Entry 3JC8 (electron microscopy); this record covers chains Nb and Pb of the 115 polymer chains in the assembly.

# Chain Nb
Molecule: PilN
Organism: Myxococcus xanthus DK 1622
UniProtKB: Q306N5 (Q306N5_MYXXD); residue numbers follow UniProt; this construct covers 1-225
Chain sequence (225 residues; row label = number of the first residue in the row):
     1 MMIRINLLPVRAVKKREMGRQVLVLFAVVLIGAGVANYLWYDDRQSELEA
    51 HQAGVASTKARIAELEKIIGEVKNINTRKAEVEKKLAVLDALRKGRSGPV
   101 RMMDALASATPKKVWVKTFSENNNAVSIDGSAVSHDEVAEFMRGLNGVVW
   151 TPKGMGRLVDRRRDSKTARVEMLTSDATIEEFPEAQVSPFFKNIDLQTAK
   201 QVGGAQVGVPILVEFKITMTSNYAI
Not modelled in the structure: 224-225

# Chain Pb
Molecule: PilP
Organism: Myxococcus xanthus DK 1622
UniProtKB: Q306N3 (Q306N3_MYXXD); residues 1-172 here = UniProt positions 1-172
Chain sequence (172 residues; numbered 1 to 172; the number before each row is that of its first residue):
     1 MLAACEEPPAPAPPPAKPKAAAAVPVKAAPTETGAQAAPSYSYVYNPVGK
    51 RDPFRSPIDELGPVNANPVAACNEPLCSFDLDQLKLVAVVTGDASPVAMV
   101 EDPAGRGHIVRRNTRMGRQGGKVTQILRDSVTVTEVFSGNGEIIKNPVTL
   151 QLKPDAKQDPAYNMMTGRNYGE
Not modelled in the structure: 1-4, 160-172

# Chain Nb / chain Pb interface
Contacting residue pairs (31):
  Lys-84(Nb) / Ser-40(Pb)
  Ala-87(Nb) / Ser-40(Pb)
  Ala-87(Nb) / Tyr-41(Pb)
  Ala-87(Nb) / Ser-42(Pb)
  Val-88(Nb) / Tyr-41(Pb)
  Val-88(Nb) / Ser-42(Pb)
  Val-88(Nb) / Tyr-43(Pb)
  Ala-91(Nb) / Ser-42(Pb)
  Ala-91(Nb) / Tyr-43(Pb)
  Ala-91(Nb) / Val-44(Pb)
  Leu-92(Nb) / Ser-42(Pb)
  Leu-92(Nb) / Tyr-43(Pb)
  Lys-94(Nb) / Tyr-43(Pb)
  Gly-95(Nb) / Tyr-43(Pb)
  Gly-95(Nb) / Val-44(Pb)
  Gly-95(Nb) / Tyr-45(Pb)
  Gly-95(Nb) / Asn-46(Pb)
  Gly-98(Nb) / Asn-46(Pb)
  Pro-99(Nb) / Tyr-45(Pb)
  Pro-99(Nb) / Asn-46(Pb)
  Pro-99(Nb) / Pro-47(Pb)
  Val-100(Nb) / Asn-46(Pb)
  Ala-109(Nb) / Lys-50(Pb)
  Ala-109(Nb) / Arg-51(Pb)
  Thr-110(Nb) / Gly-49(Pb)
  Thr-110(Nb) / Lys-50(Pb)
  Thr-110(Nb) / Arg-51(Pb)
  Pro-111(Nb) / Lys-50(Pb)
  Pro-111(Nb) / Arg-51(Pb)
  Pro-111(Nb) / Asp-52(Pb)
  Lys-113(Nb) / Val-48(Pb)
Interface residues without a listed pair, chain Nb (16 interface residues in all): Asp-90, Lys-112
Interface residues without a listed pair, chain Pb (15 interface residues in all): Pro-53, Phe-54

# In short
Chain Nb and chain Pb form an interface of 16 and 15 residues respectively.
Here chain Nb is PilN and chain Pb is PilP, both from Myxococcus xanthus DK 1622. Entry 3JC8 (Architectural
model of the type IVa pilus machine in a piliated state) was determined by electron microscopy, deposited
together with 3JC9.
